Entry 8G07 (electron microscopy, 2.80 A resolution); this record covers chains a and d of the 12 polymer chains in the assembly.

Chain a:
Protein: ATP synthase subunit a
From: Mycolicibacterium smegmatis MC2 155
UniProtKB: A0R206 (A0R206_MYCS2); residue numbers follow UniProt; this construct covers 1-252
Amino-acid sequence (252 residues; numbered 1 to 252; the number before each row is that of its first residue):
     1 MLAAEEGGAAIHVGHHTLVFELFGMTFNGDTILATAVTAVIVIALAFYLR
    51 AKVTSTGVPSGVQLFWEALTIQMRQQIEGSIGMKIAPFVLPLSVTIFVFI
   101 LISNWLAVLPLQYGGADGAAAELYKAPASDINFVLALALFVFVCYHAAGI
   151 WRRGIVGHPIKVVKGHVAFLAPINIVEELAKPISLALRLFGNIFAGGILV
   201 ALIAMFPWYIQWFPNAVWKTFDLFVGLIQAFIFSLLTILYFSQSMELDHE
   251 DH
Not modelled in the structure: 1-9, 116-117, 247-252
Residues lining bound ligands: SQC (3-[4-(morpholin-4-yl)phenyl]-4-{[(pyridin-2-yl)methyl]amino}cyclobut-3-ene-1,2-dione): His166, Ile173, Asn174, Glu177, Ala180, Lys181, Ser184, Arg188, Leu236, Leu239, Tyr240, Gln243

Chain d:
Protein: ATP synthase subunit b-delta
From: Mycolicibacterium smegmatis MC2 155
UniProtKB: A0R203 (ATPFD_MYCS2); numbering as in UniProt (aligned over 1-445)
Amino-acid sequence (445 residues; each row starts with the number of its first residue):
     1 MSIFIGQLIGFAVIAFIIVKWVVPPVRTLMRNQQEAVRAALAESAEAAKK
    51 LADADAMHAKALADAKAESEKVTEEAKQDSERIAAQLSEQAGSEAERIKA
   101 QGAQQIQLMRQQLIRQLRTGLGAEAVNKAAEIVRAHVADPQAQSATVDRF
   151 LSELEQMAPSSVVIDTAATSRLRAASRQSLAALVEKFDSVAGGLDADGLT
   201 NLADELASVAKLLLSETALNKHLAEPTDDSAPKVRLLERLLSDKVSATTL
   251 DLLRTAVSNRWSTESNLIDAVEHTARLALLKRAEIAGEVDEVEEQLFRFG
   301 RVLDAEPRLSALLSDYTTPAEGRVALLDKALTGRPGVNQTAAALLSQTVG
   351 LLRGERADEAVIDLAELAVSRRGEVVAHVSAAAELSDAQRTRLTEVLSRI
   401 YGRPVSVQLHVDPELLGGLSITVGDEVIDGSIASRLAAAQTGLPD
Not modelled in the structure: 41-445

Interface between chain a and chain d:
Contacting residue pairs (35):
  Gly57(a) - Val37(d)
  Val58(a) - Gln34(d)
  Pro59(a) - Gln34(d)  hydrogen bond (backbone-side chain)
  Pro59(a) - Val37(d)
  Leu64(a) - Met30(d)
  Leu64(a) - Gln33(d)
  Leu64(a) - Gln34(d)
  Val108(a) - Phe11(d)
  Pro110(a) - Gln7(d)  hydrogen bond (backbone-side chain)
  Pro110(a) - Leu8(d)  hydrophobic
  Pro110(a) - Phe11(d)  hydrophobic
  Leu111(a) - Gln7(d)
  Gln112(a) - Phe4(d)
  Gln112(a) - Gln7(d)  hydrogen bond (backbone-side chain)
  Tyr113(a) - Ile3(d)
  Gly114(a) - Ile3(d)
  Gly118(a) - Ile3(d)
  Ala204(a) - Ile3(d)
  Trp208(a) - Ser2(d)
  Trp208(a) - Gly6(d)
  Trp208(a) - Ile9(d)  hydrophobic
  Gln211(a) - Ser2(d)
  Gln211(a) - Ile3(d)  hydrogen bond (side chain-backbone)
  Gln211(a) - Gly6(d)
  Gln211(a) - Gln7(d)
  Trp212(a) - Gly6(d)
  Trp212(a) - Ile9(d)  hydrophobic
  Trp212(a) - Gly10(d)
  Trp212(a) - Val13(d)  hydrophobic
  Asn215(a) - Gln7(d)
  Ala216(a) - Gly10(d)
  Ala216(a) - Val13(d)  hydrophobic
  Lys219(a) - Phe11(d)
  Lys219(a) - Ile14(d)
  Thr220(a) - Ile14(d)
Also at the interface, not in a pair above, chain a (24 interface residues in all): Ser60, Gly61, Leu109, Ala120, Leu223
Also at the interface, not in a pair above, chain d (16 interface residues in all): Ile18

Overview:
Chain a and chain d form an interface of 24 and 16 residues respectively; the contacts include 4 hydrogen
bonds. Polar contacts include Pro59(a)-Gln34(d), Pro110(a)-Gln7(d) and Gln112(a)-Gln7(d). Bound to chain a:
compound SQC.
Here chain a is ATP synthase subunit a and chain d is ATP synthase subunit b-delta, both from
Mycolicibacterium smegmatis MC2 155. Entry 8G07 (Cryo-EM structure of SQ31f-bound Mycobacterium smegmatis ATP
synthase FO region) was determined by electron microscopy, deposited together with 8G08, 8G09, 8G0A, 8G0B,
8G0C, 8G0D and 8G0E.
